6F9F - chains A and C of the 10 polymer chains in the assembly; structure by electron microscopy, 13.30 A resolution (very low resolution: no residue pairs are listed; an interface is given only as per-side residue counts).

# Chain A (and C)
Name: Glycoprotein
Organism: Rift valley fever virus
Notes: chain C of this document is another copy of the same molecule, construct and numbering; everything in this record applies to it too
Reference sequence: A2T085 (A2T085_RVFV); residue numbers follow UniProt; this construct covers 154-469
Sequence (316 residues; each row starts with the number of its first residue):
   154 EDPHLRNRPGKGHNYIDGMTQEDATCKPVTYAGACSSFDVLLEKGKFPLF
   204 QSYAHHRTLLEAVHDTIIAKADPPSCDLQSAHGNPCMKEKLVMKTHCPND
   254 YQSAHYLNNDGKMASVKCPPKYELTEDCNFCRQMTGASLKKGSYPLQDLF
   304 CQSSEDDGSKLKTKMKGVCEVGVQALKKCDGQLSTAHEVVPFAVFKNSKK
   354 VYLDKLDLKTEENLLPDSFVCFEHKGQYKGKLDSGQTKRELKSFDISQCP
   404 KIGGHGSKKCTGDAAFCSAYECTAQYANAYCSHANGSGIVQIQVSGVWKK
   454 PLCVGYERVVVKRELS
Unresolved in the structure: 288-289, 380-392
From the paper describing this entry:
  - post-translational modification sites: Asn438 (proposed by the authors, not directly observed)

# Chain A / chain C interface
At this resolution (13 A) residue pairs are not listed: 9 residues of chain A and 11 of chain C lie at the interface.

# In short
The interface between chain A and chain C involves 9 residues on one side and 11 on the other. The paper
reports a modification site at Asn438(A).
Both chains are Glycoprotein (Rift valley fever virus). Entry 6F9F (Model of the Rift Valley fever virus
glycoprotein pentamer) was determined by electron microscopy (same publication as 6F8P, 6F9B, 6F9C, 6F9D and
6F9E).
